3P65 - chain A; structure by X-ray diffraction, 2.10 A resolution.

[Chain A]
Name: Lysozyme C
Organism: Gallus gallus
Notes: EC 3.2.1.17
UniProtKB: P00698 (LYSC_CHICK); residues 1-129 here correspond to UniProt positions 19-147 (UniProt number = residue number + 18)
Chain sequence (129 residues; row label = number of the first residue in the row):
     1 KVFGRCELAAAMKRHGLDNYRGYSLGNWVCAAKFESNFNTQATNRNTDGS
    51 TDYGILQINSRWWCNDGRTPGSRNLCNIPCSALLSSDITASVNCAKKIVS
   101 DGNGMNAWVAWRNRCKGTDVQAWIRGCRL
Disulfides: Cys6-Cys127, Cys30-Cys115, Cys64-Cys80, Cys76-Cys94
Metal / ion sites: gold ion near His15 (its only coordinating residue here); gold 3+ ion: Ser60, Cys64, Ser72, Arg73
Swiss-Prot annotation at these positions:
  - active site: Glu35, Asp52
  - binding site (substrate): Asp101
What the authors report for this chain:
  - gold ion coordination: His15

[Summary]
Ser60, Cys64, Ser72 and Arg73 form the gold 3+ ion site. UniProt lists active-site residues Glu35 and Asp52
and substrate-binding residue Asp101. The paper reports gold ion coordination by His15.
Chain A is Lysozyme C (Gallus gallus); the structure, Time-dependent and Protein-directed In Situ Growth of
Gold Nanoparticles in a Single Crystal of Lysozyme, was determined by X-ray diffraction together with 3P4Z,
3P64, 3P66 and 3P68 from the same study.
